5EQF - chains A and B; structure by X-ray diffraction, 2.15 A resolution.

[Chain A (and B)]
Name: UDP-galactopyranose mutase
From: Corynebacterium diphtheriae
Notes: EC 5.4.99.9; chain B of this document is another copy of the same molecule, construct and numbering; everything in this record applies to it too
UniProtKB: Q6NER4 (Q6NER4_CORDI); residues 1-387 here correspond to UniProt positions 18-404 (UniProt number = residue number + 17)
Chain sequence (390 residues; row label = number of the first residue in the row; numbers below 1 keep their minus sign (Gly-2 is residue -2)):
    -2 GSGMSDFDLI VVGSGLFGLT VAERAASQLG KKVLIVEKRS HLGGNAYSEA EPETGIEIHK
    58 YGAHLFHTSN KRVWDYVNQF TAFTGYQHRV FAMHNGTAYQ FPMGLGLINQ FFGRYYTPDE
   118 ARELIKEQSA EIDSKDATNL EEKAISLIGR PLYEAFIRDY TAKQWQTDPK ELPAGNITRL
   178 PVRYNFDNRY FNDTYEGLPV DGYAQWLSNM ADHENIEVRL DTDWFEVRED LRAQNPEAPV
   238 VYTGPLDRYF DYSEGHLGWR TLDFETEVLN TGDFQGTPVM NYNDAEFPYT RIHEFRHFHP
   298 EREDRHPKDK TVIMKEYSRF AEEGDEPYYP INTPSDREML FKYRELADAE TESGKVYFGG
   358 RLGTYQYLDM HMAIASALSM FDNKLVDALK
Not modelled in the structure: -2 to 1 (chain B: -2 to 1, 387)
Construct notes: expression tag (-2 to 0)
Small-molecule neighbours:
  - FAD (flavin-adenine dinucleotide): Val9, Gly10, Ser11, Gly12, Leu13, Phe14, Gly15, Val33, Glu34, Lys35, Arg36, Gly41, Asn42, Tyr58, Gly59, Ala60, His61, Leu62, Phe63, His64, Phe188, Thr219, Asp220, Trp221, Phe222, Thr240, Gly241, Pro242, Leu259, Arg288, Glu313, Tyr325, Tyr326, Gly357, Arg358, Leu359, Leu365, Asp366, Met367, His368, Ala370
  - UDP (uridine-5'-diphosphate): Phe98, Leu137, Phe153, Ile154, Tyr157, Thr158, Gln161, Trp162, Asn173, Ile174, Arg176, Leu177, Tyr187, Asn278, Asn280, Arg288, Tyr326, Tyr364
Reported in the primary citation:
  - binding site for UDP: Phe98, Phe153, Ile154, Tyr157, Thr158, Trp162, Ile174, Arg176, Leu177, Tyr187, Asn278, Asn280, Arg288, Tyr326, Tyr364
  - conformationally variable residues (side-chain flip): Tyr364

[Chain A / chain B interface]
Pairs across the interface (54):
  Gln84(A) with Gln84(B), hydrogen bond
  Arg86(A) with Arg86(B)
  Phe88(A) with Gln97(B); Phe183(B), hydrophobic
  Met90(A) with Tyr112(B), hydrophobic
  Gly93(A) with Arg111(B); Tyr112(B), hydrogen bond (backbone-backbone)
  Thr94(A) with Asn106(B), hydrogen bond; Gly110(B); Arg111(B)
  Ala95(A) with Asn106(B), hydrogen bond (backbone-side chain); Phe183(B), hydrophobic
  Gln97(A) with Phe88(B); Gln97(B)
  Leu102(A) with Gln272(B)
  Asn106(A) with Thr94(B), hydrogen bond; Ala95(B), hydrogen bond (side chain-backbone)
  Gln107(A) with Gln107(B)
  Gly110(A) with Thr94(B)
  Arg111(A) with Gly93(B); Thr94(B)
  Tyr112(A) with Met90(B), hydrophobic; Gly93(B), hydrogen bond (backbone-backbone); Ala95(B), hydrophobic; Phe271(B); Gln272(B)
  Thr114(A) with Phe271(B)
  Pro115(A) with Asp270(B); Phe271(B); Gln272(B); Gly273(B)
  Asp116(A) with Thr268(B), hydrogen bond
  Asn182(A) with Asp270(B); Gly273(B)
  Phe183(A) with Phe88(B), hydrophobic; Ala95(B), hydrophobic; Gln272(B); Gly273(B), hydrogen bond (backbone-backbone); Thr274(B); Met277(B), hydrophobic
  Thr268(A) with Asp116(B), hydrogen bond
  Asp270(A) with Pro115(B); Asn182(B)
  Phe271(A) with Tyr112(B); Pro115(B)
  Gln272(A) with Leu102(B); Tyr112(B); Pro115(B); Phe183(B)
  Gly273(A) with Pro115(B); Asn182(B); Phe183(B), hydrogen bond (backbone-backbone)
  Thr274(A) with Phe183(B)
  Met277(A) with Phe183(B), hydrophobic
Interface residues without a listed pair, chain A (27 interface residues in all): Tyr181
Interface residues without a listed pair, chain B (27 interface residues in all): Thr114, Tyr181

[In short]
Chain A and chain B each contribute 27 residues to their interface, with 11 hydrogen bonds. Polar contacts
include Gln84(A)-Gln84(B), Thr94(A)-Asn106(B) and Ala95(A)-Asn106(B). Ligands of chain A: UDP and
flavin-adenine dinucleotide. The paper reports a binding site for UDP at Phe98(A), Phe153(A) and Ile154(A)
among others; conformational variability at Tyr364(A).
Chain A and chain B are both UDP-galactopyranose mutase (Corynebacterium diphtheriae); the structure, Crystal
structure of oxidized UDP-galactopyranose mutase from Corynebacterium diphtheriae with UDP bound in closed
form, was determined by X-ray diffraction (same publication as 5BR7).
